PDB entry 6KQE | X-ray diffraction, 3.30 A resolution | chains D and H of the 9 polymer chains in the assembly

# Chain D
Molecule: DNA-directed RNA polymerase subunit beta'
From: Thermus thermophilus (strain HB8 / ATCC 27634 / DSM 579)
Notes: EC 2.7.7.6
UniProt: Q8RQE8 (RPOC_THET8); residue numbers follow UniProt; this construct covers 1-1524
Amino-acid sequence (1524 residues; numbered 1 to 1524; the number before each row is that of its first residue):
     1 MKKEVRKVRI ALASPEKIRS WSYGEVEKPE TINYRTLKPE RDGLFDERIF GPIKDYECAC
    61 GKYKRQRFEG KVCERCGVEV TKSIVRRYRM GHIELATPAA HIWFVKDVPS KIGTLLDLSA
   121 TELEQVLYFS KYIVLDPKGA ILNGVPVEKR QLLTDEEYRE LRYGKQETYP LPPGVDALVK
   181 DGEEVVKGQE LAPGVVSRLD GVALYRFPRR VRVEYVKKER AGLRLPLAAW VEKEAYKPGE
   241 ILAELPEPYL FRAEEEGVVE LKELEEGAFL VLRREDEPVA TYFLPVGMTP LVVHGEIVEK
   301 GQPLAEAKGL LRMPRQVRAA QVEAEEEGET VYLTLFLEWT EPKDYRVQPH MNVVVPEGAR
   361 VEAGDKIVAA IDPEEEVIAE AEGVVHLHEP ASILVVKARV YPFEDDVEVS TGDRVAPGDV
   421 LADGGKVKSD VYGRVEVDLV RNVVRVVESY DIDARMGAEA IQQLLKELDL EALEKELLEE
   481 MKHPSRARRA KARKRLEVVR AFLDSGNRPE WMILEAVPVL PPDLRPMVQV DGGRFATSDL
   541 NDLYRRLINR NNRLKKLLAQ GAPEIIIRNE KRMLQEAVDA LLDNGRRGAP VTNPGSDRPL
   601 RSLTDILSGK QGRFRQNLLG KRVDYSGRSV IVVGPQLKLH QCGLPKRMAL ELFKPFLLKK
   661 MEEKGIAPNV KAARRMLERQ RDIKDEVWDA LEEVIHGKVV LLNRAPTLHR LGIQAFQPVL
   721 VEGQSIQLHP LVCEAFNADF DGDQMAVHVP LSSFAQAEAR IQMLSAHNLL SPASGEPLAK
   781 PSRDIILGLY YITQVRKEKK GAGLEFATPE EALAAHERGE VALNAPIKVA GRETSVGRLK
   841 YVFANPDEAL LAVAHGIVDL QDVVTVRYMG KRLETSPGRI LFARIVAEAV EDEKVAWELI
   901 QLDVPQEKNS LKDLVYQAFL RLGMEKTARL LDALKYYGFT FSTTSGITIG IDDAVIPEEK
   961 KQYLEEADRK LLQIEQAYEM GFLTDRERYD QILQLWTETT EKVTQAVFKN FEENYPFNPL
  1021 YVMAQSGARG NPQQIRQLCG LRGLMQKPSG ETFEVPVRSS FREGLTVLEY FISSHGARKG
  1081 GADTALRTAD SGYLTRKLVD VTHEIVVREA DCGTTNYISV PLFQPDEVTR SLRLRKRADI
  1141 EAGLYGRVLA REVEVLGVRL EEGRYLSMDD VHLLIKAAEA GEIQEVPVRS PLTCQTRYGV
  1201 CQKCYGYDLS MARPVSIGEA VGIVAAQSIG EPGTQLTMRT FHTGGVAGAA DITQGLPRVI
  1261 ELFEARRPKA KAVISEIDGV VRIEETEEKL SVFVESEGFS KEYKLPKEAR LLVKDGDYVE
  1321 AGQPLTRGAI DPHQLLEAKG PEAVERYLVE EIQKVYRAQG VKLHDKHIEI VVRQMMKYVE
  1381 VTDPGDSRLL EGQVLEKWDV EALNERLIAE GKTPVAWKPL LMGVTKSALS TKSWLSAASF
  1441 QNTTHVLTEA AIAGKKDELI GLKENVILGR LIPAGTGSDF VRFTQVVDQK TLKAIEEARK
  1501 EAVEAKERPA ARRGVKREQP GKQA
Disordered / not traced: 1-2, 1238-1251, 1503-1524
Metal / ion sites: Zn2+ site 1: Cys58, Cys60, Cys73, Cys76; Mg2+ site 1: Asp739, Asp741, Asp743 (shared with 1 residue of chain I); Mg2+ site 2 near Lys840 (its only coordinating residue here); Zn2+ site 2: Cys1112, Cys1194, Cys1201, Cys1204

# Chain H
Molecule: 27-nt DNA strand
Sequence (27 nucleotides; each row starts with the number of its first residue):
     1 TATAATGGGA GCTGTCACGG ATGCAGG
Disordered / not traced: 25-27

# How chain D and chain H interact
Pairs across the interface - 4 pairs, chain D then chain H:
  Pro109(D) - DA21(H)  phosphate contact
  Lys494(D) - DA21(H)  salt bridge to the phosphate
  Arg1266(D) - DC18(H)  sugar contact
  Lys1426(D) - DG20(H)  salt bridge to the phosphate
Interface residues without a listed pair, chain H (4 interface residues in all): DA17

# Summary
Chain D and chain H each contribute 4 residues to their interface; the contacts include 2 salt bridges. Polar
pairs include Lys494(D)-DA21(H) and Lys1426(D)-DG20(H). Cys58(D), Cys60(D), Cys73(D) and Cys76(D) form the
Zn2+ site 1. Asp739(D), Asp741(D) and Asp743(D) form the Mg2+ site 1.
Here chain D is DNA-directed RNA polymerase subunit beta' (Thermus thermophilus (strain HB8 / ATCC 27634 / DSM
579)) and chain H is a 27-nt DNA strand. Entry 6KQE (Thermus thermophilus initial transcription complex
comprising sigma A and 5'-OH RNA of 4 nt) was determined by X-ray diffraction (same publication as 6KQD, 6KQF,
6KQG, 6KQH, 6KQL, 6KQM and 6 further entries).
